Entry 6SJG (electron microscopy, 3.80 A resolution); this record covers chains B and C of the 4 polymer chains in the assembly.

[Chain B]
Molecule: RecBCD enzyme subunit RecB
From: Escherichia coli
Notes: EC 3.1.11.5
UniProtKB: P08394 (RECB_ECOLI); residue numbers follow UniProt; this construct covers 1-1180
Chain sequence (1181 residues; numbered 0 to 1180; the number before each row is that of its first residue; numbering starts at 0):
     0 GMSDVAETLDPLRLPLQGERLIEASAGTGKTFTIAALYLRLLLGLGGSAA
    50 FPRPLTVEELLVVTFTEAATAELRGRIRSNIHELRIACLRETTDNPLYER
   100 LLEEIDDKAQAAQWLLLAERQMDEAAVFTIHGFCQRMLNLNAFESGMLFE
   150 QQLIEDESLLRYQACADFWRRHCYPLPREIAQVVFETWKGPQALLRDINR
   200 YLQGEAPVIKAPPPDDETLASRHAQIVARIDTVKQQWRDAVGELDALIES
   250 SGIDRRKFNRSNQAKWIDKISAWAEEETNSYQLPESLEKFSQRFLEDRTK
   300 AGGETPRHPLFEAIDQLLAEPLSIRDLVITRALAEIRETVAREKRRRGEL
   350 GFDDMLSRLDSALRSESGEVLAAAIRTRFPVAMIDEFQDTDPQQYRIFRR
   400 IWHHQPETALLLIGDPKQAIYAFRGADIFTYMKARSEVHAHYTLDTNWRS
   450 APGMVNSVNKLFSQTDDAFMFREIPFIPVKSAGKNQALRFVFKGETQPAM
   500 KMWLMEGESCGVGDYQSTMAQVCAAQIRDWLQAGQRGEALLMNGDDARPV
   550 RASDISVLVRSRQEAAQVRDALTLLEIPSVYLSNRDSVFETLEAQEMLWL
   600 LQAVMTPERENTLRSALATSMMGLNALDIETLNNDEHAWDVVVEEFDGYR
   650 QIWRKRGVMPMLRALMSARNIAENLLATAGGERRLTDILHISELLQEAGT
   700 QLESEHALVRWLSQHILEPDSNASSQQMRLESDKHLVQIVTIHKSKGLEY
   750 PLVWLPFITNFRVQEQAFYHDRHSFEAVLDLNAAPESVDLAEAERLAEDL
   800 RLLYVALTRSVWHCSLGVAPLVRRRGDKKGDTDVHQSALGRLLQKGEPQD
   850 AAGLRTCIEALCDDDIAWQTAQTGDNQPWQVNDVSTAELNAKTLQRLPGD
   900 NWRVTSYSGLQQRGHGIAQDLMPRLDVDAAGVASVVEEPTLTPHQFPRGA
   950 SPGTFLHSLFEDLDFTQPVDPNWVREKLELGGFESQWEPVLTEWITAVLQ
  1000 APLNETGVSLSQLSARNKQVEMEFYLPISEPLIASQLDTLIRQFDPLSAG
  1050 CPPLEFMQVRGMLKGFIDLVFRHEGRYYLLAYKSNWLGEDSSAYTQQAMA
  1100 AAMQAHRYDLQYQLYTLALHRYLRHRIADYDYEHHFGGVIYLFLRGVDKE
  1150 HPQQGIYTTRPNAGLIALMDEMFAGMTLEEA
Unresolved in the structure: 0-4, 290-303, 911-937, 1175-1180
Sequence notes: expression tag (0); engineered mutation Ala1080 (Asp in P08394)
Curated features (UniProtKB/Swiss-Prot):
  - DNA-binding region: Ile252 to Arg254, Val511, Gly512, Ser560, Arg561, Arg761
  - binding site (ATP): Ala23 to Thr30, Trp447
  - binding site (Mg(2+)): His956, Asp1067, Tyr1081
  - mutagenesis: Lys29 (K29Q: Subunit loses ATPase and 3'-5' helicase activity, holoenzyme has 3-5 fold less helicase activity, 20-fold less processivity), Tyr803 (Y803H: Large decrease in recombination, loss of Chi hotspot activity, decreased RecB helicase rate, retains nuclease activity but not Chi-sequence specificity, does not load RecA), Val804 (V804E: Large decrease in recombination, loss of Chi hotspot activity, decreased RecB helicase rate, retains nuclease activity but not Chi-sequence specificity, does not load RecA), Thr807 (T807I: In recB-2109; absence of nuclease modification at Chi sites), Asp1067 (D1067A: Subunit loses nuclease activity)

[Chain C]
Molecule: RecBCD enzyme subunit RecC
From: Escherichia coli
Notes: EC 3.1.11.5
UniProtKB: P07648 (RECC_ECOLI); numbering as in UniProt (aligned over 1-1122)
Chain sequence (1122 residues; each row starts with the number of its first residue):
     1 MLRVYHSNRLDVLEALMEFIVERERLDDPFEPEMILVQSTGMAQWLQMTL
    51 SQKFGIAANIDFPLPASFIWDMFVRVLPEIPKESAFNKQSMSWKLMTLLP
   101 QLLEREDFTLLRHYLTDDSDKRKLFQLSSKAADLFDQYLVYRPDWLAQWE
   151 TGHLVEGLGEAQAWQAPLWKALVEYTHQLGQPRWHRANLYQRFIETLESA
   201 TTCPPGLPSRVFICGISALPPVYLQALQALGKHIEIHLLFTNPCRYYWGD
   251 IKDPAYLAKLLTRQRRHSFEDRELPLFRDSENAGQLFNSDGEQDVGNPLL
   301 ASWGKLGRDYIYLLSDLESSQELDAFVDVTPDNLLHNIQSDILELENRAV
   351 AGVNIEEFSRSDNKRPLDPLDSSITFHVCHSPQREVEVLHDRLLAMLEED
   401 PTLTPRDIIVMVADIDSYSPFIQAVFGSAPADRYLPYAISDRRARQSHPV
   451 LEAFISLLSLPDSRFVSEDVLALLDVPVLAARFDITEEGLRYLRQWVNES
   501 GIRWGIDDDNVRELELPATGQHTWRFGLTRMLLGYAMESAQGEWQSVLPY
   551 DESSGLIAELVGHLASLLMQLNIWRRGLAQERPLEEWLPVCRDMLNAFFL
   601 PDAETEAAMTLIEQQWQAIIAEGLGAQYGDAVPLSLLRDELAQRLDQERI
   651 SQRFLAGPVNICTLMPMRSIPFKVVCLLGMNDGVYPRQLAPLGFDLMSQK
   701 PKRGDRSRRDDDRYLFLEALISAQQKLYISYIGRSIQDNSERFPSVLVQE
   751 LIDYIGQSHYLPGDEALNCDESEARVKAHLTCLHTRMPFDPQNYQPGERQ
   801 SYAREWLPAASQAGKAHSEFVQPLPFTLPETVPLETLQRFWAHPVRAFFQ
   851 MRLQVNFRTEDSEIPDTEPFILEGLSRYQINQQLLNALVEQDDAERLFRR
   901 FRAAGDLPYGAFGEIFWETQCQEMQQLADRVIACRQPGQSMEIDLACNGV
   951 QITGWLPQVQPDGLLRWRPSLLSVAQGMQLWLEHLVYCASGGNGESRLFL
  1001 RKDGEWRFPPLAAEQALHYLSQLIEGYREGMSAPLLVLPESGGAWLKTCY
  1051 DAQNDAMLDDDSTLQKARTKFLQAYEGNMMVRGEGDDIWYQRLWRQLTPE
  1101 TMEAIVEQSQRFLLPLFRFNQS
Unresolved in the structure: 1122
Curated features (UniProtKB/Swiss-Prot):
  - natural variant: Gln647 to Leu655 (sequence variant, change not given here; In recC-1004)
  - mutagenesis: Gln38 (Q38A: Acts at variant Chi sequences), Leu64 (L64A: Does not act at Chi), Trp70 (W70A: Does not act at Chi), Asp133 (D133A: Does not act at Chi), Leu134 (L134A: Acts at variant Chi sequences), Asp136 (D136A: Does not act at Chi), Gln137 (Q137A: Acts at variant Chi sequences), Arg142 (R142A: Acts at variant Chi sequences), Arg186 (R186A/C/H: Does not act at Chi), Asp705 (D705A/H: Acts at variant Chi sequences)

[Interface between chain B and chain C]
Pairs across the interface - 243 pairs, chain B then chain C:
  Ala70(B) with Phe743(C)
  Glu71(B) with Phe743(C)
  Arg73(B) with Asp682(C)
  Gly74(B) with Phe743(C)
  Arg77(B) with Val746(C); Gln749(C); Glu750(C); Asp753(C), salt bridge
  His81(B) with Asp753(C), salt bridge; Gln757(C); Glu773(C), salt bridge
  Ile85(B) with Gln757(C)
  Leu88(B) with Val353(C)
  Arg89(B) with Ala351(C), hydrogen bond (side chain-backbone); Gly352(C); Phe358(C); Cys769(C); Asp770(C), salt bridge
  Glu118(B) with Val746(C); Glu750(C); Asp753(C)
  Arg119(B) with Ala301(C); Ser302(C); Arg709(C), hydrogen bond (backbone-side chain); Arg713(C), hydrogen bond (backbone-side chain); Glu750(C)
  Gln120(B) with Arg709(C), hydrogen bond
  Asp122(B) with Pro686(C); Gln688(C), hydrogen bond (backbone-side chain); Arg709(C), salt bridge; Val746(C)
  Glu123(B) with Arg709(C)
  Leu139(B) with Pro691(C); Leu692(C); Gly693(C)
  Ala141(B) with Tyr114(C)
  Phe142(B) with Leu110(C), hydrophobic; Leu111(C), hydrophobic; Tyr114(C); Leu127(C), hydrophobic; Trp164(C), hydrophobic; Phe694(C), hydrophobic
  Glu143(B) with Leu110(C)
  Gly145(B) with Tyr114(C); Lys123(C), hydrogen bond (backbone-side chain)
  Met146(B) with Tyr114(C), hydrogen bond (backbone-side chain)
  Leu147(B) with Arg122(C); Lys123(C)
  Phe148(B) with Gln126(C); Leu127(C), hydrophobic; Lys130(C); Phe694(C), hydrophobic
  Glu149(B) with Gln126(C)
  Tyr161(B) with Thr867(C)
  Gln162(B) with Arg464(C), hydrogen bond
  Asp166(B) with Arg464(C), salt bridge; Leu516(C)
  Trp168(B) with Phe870(C), hydrophobic; Phe912(C), hydrophobic
  Arg169(B) with Arg464(C); Trp504(C); Pro517(C); Thr867(C), hydrogen bond; Glu868(C), salt bridge
  Arg170(B) with Glu515(C); Leu516(C); Pro517(C)
  Cys172(B) with Phe912(C)
  Tyr173(B) with Thr519(C); Glu868(C), hydrogen bond; Phe870(C); Tyr909(C), hydrophobic
  Arg177(B) with Ala911(C); Glu914(C); Ile915(C)
  Ala180(B) with Ala911(C), hydrophobic; Phe912(C); Ile915(C)
  Gln181(B) with Ile915(C)
  Val183(B) with Phe912(C), hydrophobic
  Phe184(B) with Ile915(C), hydrophobic; Phe916(C), hydrophobic
  Lys188(B) with Ile871(C)
  Pro190(B) with Phe870(C), hydrophobic
  Arg341(B) with Glu515(C), salt bridge
  Arg344(B) with Asp118(C), salt bridge
  Arg345(B) with Arg122(C); Asp462(C), hydrogen bond (side chain-backbone)
  Leu591(B) with Gln1091(C); Arg1095(C)
  Glu592(B) with Arg1095(C), salt bridge
  Trp598(B) with Phe857(C), hydrophobic; Arg858(C), hydrogen bond (side chain-backbone)
  Gln601(B) with Glu860(C), hydrogen bond
  Asn610(B) with Asn856(C), hydrogen bond
  Arg613(B) with Leu853(C); Gln854(C); Val855(C)
  Ser614(B) with Val855(C); Asn856(C), hydrogen bond (side chain-backbone); Phe857(C)
  Ala617(B) with Val855(C), hydrophobic; Arg1092(C), hydrogen bond (backbone-side chain)
  Thr618(B) with Arg1092(C), hydrogen bond (backbone-side chain)
  Ser619(B) with His817(C); Arg1092(C), hydrogen bond
  Gly622(B) with His817(C)
  Leu623(B) with Phe820(C); Arg1092(C), hydrogen bond (backbone-side chain)
  Asn624(B) with Ser818(C), hydrogen bond; Glu819(C), hydrogen bond (side chain-backbone); Phe820(C); Gln822(C)
  Ala625(B) with Phe820(C); Leu824(C), hydrophobic; Leu853(C), hydrophobic
  Leu626(B) with Leu824(C), hydrophobic
  Ile628(B) with Val855(C), hydrophobic
  Glu629(B) with Arg852(C), salt bridge
  Arg655(B) with Gly427(C), hydrogen bond (side chain-backbone); Ala429(C), hydrogen bond (side chain-backbone)
  Met658(B) with Ala424(C), hydrophobic
  Pro659(B) with Gly427(C); Ser428(C)
  Arg662(B) with Glu805(C); Trp806(C)
  Met665(B) with Trp806(C), hydrophobic
  Ser666(B) with Glu805(C)
  Glu672(B) with Pro808(C); Ala813(C); Gly814(C), hydrogen bond (side chain-backbone)
  Asn673(B) with Lys815(C); His817(C)
  Leu674(B) with His817(C)
  Leu675(B) with Phe789(C), hydrophobic; Ala809(C)
  Ala676(B) with Gly814(C); Lys815(C); Ala816(C)
  Thr677(B) with His817(C), hydrogen bond (side chain-backbone)
  Glu681(B) with Phe789(C)
  Leu684(B) with Phe789(C), hydrophobic
  Thr685(B) with Met787(C)
  Leu688(B) with Met787(C), hydrophobic
  Glu692(B) with Gln383(C)
  Gln695(B) with Pro420(C); Ala424(C)
  Thr699(B) with Pro420(C)
  Gln700(B) with His448(C)
  Glu702(B) with Gln446(C); His448(C)
  Arg709(B) with Asp475(C), salt bridge; Glu487(C), salt bridge
  Leu716(B) with Asp861(C); Ser862(C); Glu863(C)
  Ala722(B) with Gln737(C)
  Gln725(B) with Gln737(C), hydrogen bond
  Met727(B) with Ile736(C), hydrophobic; Arg786(C)
  Arg728(B) with Asn739(C); Arg786(C), hydrogen bond (backbone-side chain)
  Thr885(B) with Gln812(C)
  Leu888(B) with Tyr794(C); Leu807(C), hydrophobic
  Asn889(B) with Tyr794(C); Gln800(C), hydrogen bond (backbone-side chain); Leu807(C)
  Ala890(B) with Tyr794(C), hydrophobic; Gln800(C); Leu807(C)
  Lys891(B) with Gln800(C); Ser801(C); Tyr802(C)
  Thr892(B) with Glu398(C)
  Leu893(B) with Glu398(C)
  Arg895(B) with Leu397(C); Asp400(C), hydrogen bond (side chain-backbone); Pro401(C), hydrogen bond (side chain-backbone)
  Pro897(B) with Leu397(C); Leu403(C); Pro405(C); Tyr434(C)
  Gly898(B) with Pro405(C)
  Trp901(B) with Arg406(C); Ala656(C); Gly657(C); Pro658(C)
  Arg902(B) with Ala656(C)
  Val903(B) with Met48(C), hydrophobic; Leu655(C); Ala656(C), hydrogen bond (backbone-backbone)
  Ser950(B) with Glu606(C)
  Glu978(B) with Gln617(C)
  Leu979(B) with Gln617(C)
  Arg1015(B) with Asp28(C), salt bridge; Phe30(C); Gly206(C)
  Asn1016(B) with Phe30(C)
  Gln1018(B) with Phe30(C); Pro32(C); Asn59(C)
  Met1021(B) with Ala58(C), hydrophobic; Asn59(C)
  Glu1022(B) with Gln47(C); Ala57(C); Ala58(C)
  Phe1023(B) with Ala57(C); Ala58(C), hydrophobic
  Tyr1024(B) with Gln44(C); Gln47(C); Met48(C), hydrophobic; Ser51(C); Ile56(C); Ala57(C)
  Leu1025(B) with Gly55(C)
  Pro1026(B) with Ser51(C); Gly55(C)
  Met1061(B) with Met48(C); Gln52(C)
  Val1069(B) with Phe30(C)
  Phe1070(B) with Phe30(C)
  Arg1071(B) with Asp28(C), salt bridge; Pro29(C); Phe30(C)
  Tyr1076(B) with Pro29(C); Phe30(C), hydrophobic
  Ala1117(B) with Ile56(C)
  Arg1120(B) with Gly55(C), hydrogen bond (side chain-backbone); Ile56(C)
  Tyr1121(B) with Pro29(C), hydrogen bond (side chain-backbone); Ile56(C), hydrophobic; Ala58(C); Asn59(C), hydrogen bond
  His1124(B) with Val21(C); Glu22(C), salt bridge; Phe54(C)
  Arg1125(B) with Arg25(C); Leu26(C); Asp28(C), hydrogen bond (side chain-backbone); Pro29(C), hydrogen bond (side chain-backbone); Glu31(C)
  Ile1126(B) with Pro29(C), hydrophobic
Other interface residues (no listed pair), chain B (146 interface residues in all): Arg75, Glu90, Met121, Asn138, Leu158, Ala165, Leu175, Pro176, Gly189, Gln191, Gln594, Met621, Asn632, Asn669, Ala671, Arg683, Glu696, Leu701, Gln713, Glu717, Gln726, Ser731, Gln894, Lys1017, Ala1127
Other interface residues (no listed pair), chain C (158 interface residues in all): Ile60, Pro298, Glu387, Leu394, Thr402, Phe421, Gln423, Asp432, Leu435, Ser447, Leu490, Leu514, Gln643, Pro788, Pro791, Ala803, Ala810, Ser811, Phe848, Thr859, Asp866, Glu918

[Overview]
Chain B and chain C form an interface of 146 and 158 residues respectively, with 36 hydrogen bonds and 16 salt
bridges. Among the polar pairs are Arg77(B)-Asp753(C), His81(B)-Asp753(C) and His81(B)-Glu773(C).
Here chain B is RecBCD enzyme subunit RecB and chain C is RecBCD enzyme subunit RecC, both from Escherichia
coli. Entry 6SJG (Cryo-EM structure of the RecBCD no Chi negative control complex) was determined by electron
microscopy (same publication as 6SJB, 6SJE, 6SJF, 6T2U and 6T2V).
